PDB entry 4K3Q | X-ray diffraction, 1.85 A resolution | chains A and E of the 3 polymer chains in the assembly

Chain A:
Name: DNA polymerase III subunit beta
From: Escherichia coli
Notes: EC 2.7.7.7
Reference sequence: P0A988 (DPO3B_ECOLI); residues 1-366 here = UniProt positions 1-366
Chain sequence (366 residues; row label = number of the first residue in the row):
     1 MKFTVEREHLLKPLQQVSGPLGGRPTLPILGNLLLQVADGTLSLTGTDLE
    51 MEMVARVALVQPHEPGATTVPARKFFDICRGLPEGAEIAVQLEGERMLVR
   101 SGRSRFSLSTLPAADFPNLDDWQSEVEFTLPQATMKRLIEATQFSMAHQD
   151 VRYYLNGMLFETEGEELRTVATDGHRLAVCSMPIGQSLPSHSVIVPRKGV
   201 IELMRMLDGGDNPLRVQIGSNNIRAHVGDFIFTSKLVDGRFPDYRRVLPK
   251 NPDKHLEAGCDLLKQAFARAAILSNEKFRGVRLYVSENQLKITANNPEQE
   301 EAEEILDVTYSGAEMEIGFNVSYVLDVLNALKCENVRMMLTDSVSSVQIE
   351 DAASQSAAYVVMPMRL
Unresolved in the structure: 20-26, 366
Swiss-Prot annotation at these positions:
  - binding site (DNA): Arg24, Arg73, Gln149, Tyr153, Tyr154
  - mutagenesis: Arg24 (R24A: Mild defect in DNA replication, impaired loading of clamp on DNA, polymerase speed is wild-type. More severe replication defect and very poor clamp loading; when associated with A-149), Gly66 (G66E: In dnaN159; a temperature- and UV-sensitive mutation, displays altered DNA polymerase usage, chronically induced SOS response; when associated with A-174), Ala133 (A133T: Reduction of synthesis of beta*, probably due to mutation of its promoter), Met135 (M135L: 3-fold reduction of synthesis of beta*, probably due to loss of its start codon), Met146 (M146L: No effect on synthesis of beta*), Gln149 (Q149A: Mild defect in DNA replication, impaired loading of clamp on DNA, polymerase speed is wild-type. More severe replication defect and very poor clamp loading; when associated with A-24), Tyr153 to Tyr154 (Very poor loading of clamp on DNA, polymerase speed is wild-type), Gly174 (G174A: In dnaN159; a temperature- and UV-sensitive mutation, displays altered DNA polymerase usage, chronically induced SOS response; when associated with A-66), Gln265 to Leu366 (In dnaN806; temperature sensitive), Ile272 to Leu273 (Monomeric in solution, binds very tightly to subunit delta (holA). The monomer binds tightly to linear and circular DNA. Cannot bind both Pol III and IV simultaneously)
Bound ions: Ca2+ site 1 near Ala67 (its only coordinating residue here); Ca2+ site 2 near Gly280 (its only coordinating residue here)

Chain E:
Name: (Ace)qldaf
Chain sequence (6 residues; row label = number of the first residue in the row; numbers below 1 keep their minus sign (ACE-1 is residue -1)):
    -1 XQLDAF
Modified / non-standard residues: ACE (acetyl group) at position -1

How chain A and chain E interact:
Residue-residue contacts (23; chain A residue first):
  Arg152(A) with Phe4(E)
  Thr172(A) with Phe4(E)
  Gly174(A) with Asp2(E); Ala3(E), hydrogen bond (backbone-backbone); Phe4(E)
  His175(A) with Gln0(E); Leu1(E); Asp2(E), salt bridge
  Pro242(A) with Phe4(E), hydrophobic
  Val247(A) with Ala3(E), hydrophobic; Phe4(E), hydrophobic
  Asn320(A) with Gln0(E)
  Tyr323(A) with Gln0(E)
  Val344(A) with Leu1(E)
  Met362(A) with Gln0(E), hydrogen bond (backbone-side chain); Leu1(E); Asp2(E); Ala3(E), hydrophobic
  Pro363(A) with Gln0(E); Leu1(E), hydrogen bond (backbone-backbone)
  Met364(A) with ACE_-1(E); Gln0(E)
  Arg365(A) with ACE_-1(E), hydrogen bond (backbone-backbone)
Interface residues without a listed pair, chain A (14 interface residues in all): Leu155

Summary:
14 residues of chain A face 6 of chain E across their interface; the contacts include 4 hydrogen bonds and 1
salt bridge. Among the polar pairs are His175(A)-Asp2(E), Met362(A)-Gln0(E) and Gly174(A)-Ala3(E).
Here chain A is DNA polymerase III subunit beta (Escherichia coli) and chain E is (Ace)qldaf. Entry 4K3Q (E.
coli sliding clamp in complex with AcQLDAF) was determined by X-ray diffraction together with 4K3O, 4K3P and
4K3R from the same study.
